8Q16 - chains E and J of the 10 polymer chains in the assembly; structure by electron microscopy, 3.60 A resolution.

== Chain E ==
Protein: Histone H3.2
Reference sequence: A2Y533 (H32_ORYSI); numbering as in UniProt (aligned over 1-136)
Chain sequence (136 residues; row label = number of the first residue in the row):
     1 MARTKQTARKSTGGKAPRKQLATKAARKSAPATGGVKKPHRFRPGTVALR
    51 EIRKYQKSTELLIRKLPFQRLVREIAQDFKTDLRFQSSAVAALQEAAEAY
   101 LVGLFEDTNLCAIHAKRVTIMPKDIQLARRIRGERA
Disordered / not traced: 1-39, 135-136
Curated features (UniProtKB/Swiss-Prot):
  - modified residue: Lys5 (N6-methylated lysine), Lys10 (N6-acetyllysine), Ser11 (Phosphoserine), Thr12 (Phosphothreonine), Lys15 (N6-acetyllysine), Lys19 (N6-acetyllysine), Lys24 (N6-acetyllysine), Lys28 (N6-methylated lysine), Ser29 (Phosphoserine), Lys37 (N6-methylated lysine)

== Chain J ==
Molecule: Widom 601
Sequence (147 nucleotides; numbered -73 to 73; the number before each row is that of its first residue; numbers below 1 keep their minus sign (DC-73 is residue -73)):
   -73 CTGGAGAATCCCGGTGCCGAGGCCGCTCAATTGGTCGTAGACAGCTCTAG
   -23 CACCGCTTAAACGCACGTACGCGCTGTCCCCCGCGTTTTAACCGCCAAGG
    27 GGATTACTCCCTAGTCTCCAGGCACGTGTCAGATATATACATCCTGT

== Interface between chain E and chain J ==
Contacting residue pairs (17):
  Arg41(E) - DT71(J)  phosphate contact
  Phe42(E) - DC70(J)  phosphate contact
  Pro44(E) - DC70(J)  phosphate contact
  Thr46(E) - DC70(J)  hydrogen bond to the phosphate
  Arg64(E) - DA-13(J)  sugar contact
  Arg73(E) - DC-23(J)  salt bridge to the phosphate
  Arg84(E) - DG-24(J)  hydrogen bond to the sugar
  Arg84(E) - DC-23(J)  phosphate contact
  Phe85(E) - DG-24(J)  sugar contact
  Phe85(E) - DC-23(J)  hydrogen bond to the phosphate
  Gln86(E) - DG-24(J)  phosphate contact
  Arg117(E) - DG-3(J)  phosphate contact
  Arg117(E) - DC-2(J)  phosphate contact
  Val118(E) - DG-3(J)  hydrogen bond to the phosphate
  Thr119(E) - DG-3(J)  hydrogen bond to the phosphate
  Met121(E) - DG-3(J)  phosphate contact
  Met121(E) - DC-2(J)  phosphate contact
Other interface residues (no listed pair), chain E (16 interface residues in all): Arg43, Leu83, Ser87
Other interface residues (no listed pair), chain J (11 interface residues in all): DC-8, DA-5, DC-4, DC69

== Summary ==
16 residues of chain E and 11 residues of chain J are in contact, with 5 hydrogen bonds and 1 salt bridge.
Polar contacts include Arg84(E)-DG-24(J), Thr46(E)-DC70(J) and Phe85(E)-DC-23(J).
Chain E is Histone H3.2 and chain J is Widom 601; the structure, CryoEM structure of rice nucleosome
containing a H4 variant chimera, was determined by electron microscopy together with 8Q15 from the same study.
